6XPZ - chains A and B of the 3 polymer chains in the assembly; structure by X-ray diffraction, 3.45 A resolution.

[Chain A]
Protein: Hemagglutinin
Organism: Influenza A virus (A/Moscow/10/1999(H3N2))
Notes: fragment: head domain
Reference sequence: Q1NZ37 (Q1NZ37_9INFA); residues 37-319 here correspond to UniProt positions 53-335 (UniProt number = residue number + 16)
Amino-acid sequence (290 residues; row label = number of the first residue in the row):
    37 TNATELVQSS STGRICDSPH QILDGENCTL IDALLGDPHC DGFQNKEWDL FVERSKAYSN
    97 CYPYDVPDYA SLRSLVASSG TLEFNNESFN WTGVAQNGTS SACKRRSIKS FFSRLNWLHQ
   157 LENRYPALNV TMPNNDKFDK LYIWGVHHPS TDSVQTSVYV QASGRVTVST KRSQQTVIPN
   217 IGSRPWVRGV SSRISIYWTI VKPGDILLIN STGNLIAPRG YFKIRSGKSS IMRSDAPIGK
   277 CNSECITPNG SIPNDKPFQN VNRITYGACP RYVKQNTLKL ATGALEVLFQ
Unresolved in the structure: 37-40, 309-326
Differences from the reference sequence: expression tag (320-326)
Disulfides: Cys52-Cys277, Cys64-Cys76, Cys97-Cys139, Cys281-Cys305
Glycans and other covalent adducts: N-acetylglucosamine (NAG) linked to Asn63, Asn133, Asn246

[Chain B]
Protein: antibody S1V2-83 heavy chain
Organism: Homo sapiens
Notes: antibody fragment or engineered binder
Amino-acid sequence (243 residues; each row starts with the number of its first residue; a row labelled like 82A-82C holds insertion residues (82A, then the next letters in order)):
     1 QVQLVESGGG VVQPGRSVRL TCAGSGFSFS NFGMNWVRQA PGKGLEWLAI IS
   52A Y
    53 DGSKKWYADS VKGRFTISRD DAKNTLFLQM
82A-82C NSL
    83 TAEDTAVYYC SKDRGDVWSG YYRGGDYHYY FGMDVWGQGT TVTVSGASTK GPSVFPLAPS
   143 SKSTSGGTAA LGCLVKDYFP EPVTVSWNSG ALTSGVHTFP AVLQSSGLYS LSSVVTVPSS
   203 SLGTQTYICN VNHKPSNTKV DKRVEPKSCD KHHHHHH
Unresolved in the structure: 230-239
Disulfides: Cys22-Cys92, Cys155-Cys211

[Chain A / chain B interface]
Contacting residue pairs (31):
  Thr65(A) with Gly106(B)
  Asp68(A) with Arg105(B)
  Ala93(A) with Gly106(B), hydrogen bond (backbone-backbone)
  Tyr94(A) with Arg105(B); Gly106(B)
  Ser95(A) with Tyr104(B), hydrogen bond (side chain-backbone); Arg105(B), hydrogen bond (side chain-backbone); Gly106(B)
  Pro99(A) with Tyr103(B), hydrophobic
  Tyr100(A) with Gly102(B); Tyr103(B); Tyr104(B), hydrogen bond (backbone-backbone)
  Asp101(A) with Trp100(B); Gly102(B); Tyr104(B)
  Val102(A) with Tyr104(B), hydrogen bond (backbone-side chain)
  Tyr105(A) with Tyr104(B)
  Asn216(A) with Trp100(B), hydrogen bond
  Arg220(A) with Asp98(B), salt bridge; Trp100(B); Ser101(B)
  Pro221(A) with Arg96(B); Ser101(B); Phe113(B), hydrophobic
  Val223(A) with Tyr103(B), hydrophobic
  Arg229(A) with Trp100(B); Ser101(B); Gly102(B); Tyr103(B); Phe113(B)
  Ser231(A) with Trp100(B)
Other interface residues (no listed pair), chain A (19 interface residues in all): His184, Arg224, Tyr233
Other interface residues (no listed pair), chain B (11 interface residues in all): Tyr109
Interface features reported in the paper:
  - epitope / paratope residues, chain A: Pro221(A)

[In short]
Chain A and chain B form an interface of 19 and 11 residues respectively, with 6 hydrogen bonds and 1 salt
bridge. Polar contacts include Arg220(A)-Asp98(B), Ser95(A)-Tyr104(B) and Ser95(A)-Arg105(B).
N-acetylglucosamine is covalently linked to Asn63(A), Asn133(A) and Asn246(A). From the paper: the
epitope/paratope residue Pro221(A).
Chain A is Hemagglutinin (Influenza A virus (A/Moscow/10/1999(H3N2))) and chain B is antibody S1V2-83 heavy
chain (Homo sapiens); the structure, Human antibody S1V2-83 in complex with the influenza hemagglutinin head
domain of A/Moscow/10/1999(H3N2), was determined by X-ray diffraction together with 6XPQ, 6XPX, 6XPY, 6XQ2 and
6XQ4 from the same study.
